PDB entry 1YIA | X-ray diffraction, 3.70 A resolution | chains B and C

# Chain B (and C)
Protein: tryptophanyl-tRNA synthetase
Source organism: Deinococcus radiodurans
Notes: EC 6.1.1.2; fragment: Enzyme; chain C of this document is another copy of the same molecule, construct and numbering; everything in this record applies to it too
UniProt: Q9RVD6 (SYW2_DEIRA); numbering as in UniProt (aligned over 1-351)
Amino-acid sequence (351 residues; each row starts with the number of its first residue):
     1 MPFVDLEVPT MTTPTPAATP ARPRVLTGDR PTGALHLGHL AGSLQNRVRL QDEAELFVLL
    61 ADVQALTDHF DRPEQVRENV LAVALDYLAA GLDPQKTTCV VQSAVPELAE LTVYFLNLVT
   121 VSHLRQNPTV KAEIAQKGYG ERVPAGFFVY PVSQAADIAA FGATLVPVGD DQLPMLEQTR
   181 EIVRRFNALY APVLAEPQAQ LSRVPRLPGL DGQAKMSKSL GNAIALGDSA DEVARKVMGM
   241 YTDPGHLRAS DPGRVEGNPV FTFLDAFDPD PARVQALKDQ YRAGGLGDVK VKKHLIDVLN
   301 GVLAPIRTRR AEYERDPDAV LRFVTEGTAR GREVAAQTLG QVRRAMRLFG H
Not modelled in the structure: 1-20
UniProt features mapped onto this chain:
  - motif: Pro31 to His39 ('HIGH' region), Lys215 to Ser219 ('KMSKS' region)
  - binding site (ATP): Lys218
Residues lining bound ligands: 5-hydroxy-L-tryptophan (HRP): Leu26, Thr27, Gly28, Asp29, Arg30, Ala61, Gln64, Gln154, Asp157, Ile158, Val166, Pro167, Gln172

# Interface between chain B and chain C
Contacting residue pairs - 62 pairs, chain B then chain C:
  Leu66(B) - Asn117(C)
  Thr67(B) - Asn117(C)
  Phe70(B) - Asn117(C)
  Phe70(B) - Arg185(C)
  Phe70(B) - Leu189(C)
  Phe70(B) - Tyr190(C)  hydrogen bond (backbone-side chain)
  Pro73(B) - Met346(C)
  Glu74(B) - Arg347(C)  salt bridge
  Arg77(B) - Arg347(C)  hydrogen bond (side chain-backbone)
  Arg77(B) - Leu348(C)  hydrogen bond (side chain-backbone)
  Arg77(B) - Phe349(C)
  Arg77(B) - Gly350(C)
  Arg77(B) - His351(C)  hydrogen bond (side chain-backbone)
  Val80(B) - Phe349(C)  hydrophobic
  Leu81(B) - Phe349(C)  hydrophobic
  Ala109(B) - Glu110(C)
  Ala109(B) - Val113(C)  hydrophobic
  Glu110(B) - Pro106(C)
  Glu110(B) - Ala109(C)
  Val113(B) - Ala109(C)  hydrophobic
  Val113(B) - Thr112(C)
  Leu116(B) - Ala145(C)  hydrogen bond (backbone-backbone)
  Leu116(B) - Gly146(C)  hydrogen bond (backbone-backbone)
  Asn117(B) - Leu66(C)
  Asn117(B) - Thr67(C)
  Asn117(B) - Phe70(C)
  Asn117(B) - Gly146(C)
  Val119(B) - Pro144(C)
  Val119(B) - Ala145(C)  hydrogen bond (backbone-backbone)
  Thr120(B) - Arg142(C)
  Thr120(B) - Val143(C)
  Val121(B) - Val143(C)  hydrogen bond (backbone-backbone)
  Val121(B) - Phe148(C)  hydrophobic
  Ser122(B) - Glu141(C)  hydrogen bond (side chain-backbone)
  Leu124(B) - Ala145(C)  hydrophobic
  Glu141(B) - Thr120(C)
  Glu141(B) - Val121(C)
  Glu141(B) - Ser122(C)  hydrogen bond (backbone-backbone)
  Arg142(B) - Thr120(C)  hydrogen bond (backbone-side chain)
  Val143(B) - Thr120(C)  hydrogen bond (backbone-side chain)
  Val143(B) - Val121(C)  hydrogen bond (backbone-backbone)
  Pro144(B) - Val119(C)
  Ala145(B) - Leu116(C)  hydrogen bond (backbone-backbone)
  Ala145(B) - Val119(C)  hydrogen bond (backbone-backbone)
  Ala145(B) - Leu124(C)  hydrophobic
  Gly146(B) - Leu116(C)  hydrogen bond (backbone-backbone)
  Gly146(B) - Asn117(C)
  Phe148(B) - Val121(C)  hydrophobic
  Arg185(B) - Phe70(C)
  Leu189(B) - Phe70(C)
  Leu189(B) - Asp71(C)
  Tyr190(B) - Phe70(C)  hydrogen bond (side chain-backbone)
  Tyr190(B) - Pro73(C)  hydrophobic
  Val324(B) - Phe349(C)  hydrophobic
  Met346(B) - Pro73(C)
  Arg347(B) - Pro73(C)
  Arg347(B) - Glu74(C)
  Arg347(B) - Arg77(C)
  Leu348(B) - Leu66(C)  hydrophobic
  Leu348(B) - Ser103(C)
  Phe349(B) - Val80(C)  hydrophobic
  Phe349(B) - Leu81(C)  hydrophobic
Other interface residues (no listed pair), chain B (44 interface residues in all): Asp62, Val63, Asp71, Val101, Ser103, Pro106, Tyr114, Leu118, Arg125, Phe147, Leu321
Other interface residues (no listed pair), chain C (47 interface residues in all): Asp62, Val63, Val101, Tyr114, Arg125, Phe147, Val149, Leu321, Val324

# In short
The interface between chain B and chain C involves 44 residues on one side and 47 on the other, with 17
hydrogen bonds and 1 salt bridge. Polar pairs include Glu74(B)-Arg347(C), Phe70(B)-Tyr190(C) and
Arg77(B)-Arg347(C). Chain B binds 5-hydroxy-L-tryptophan.
Chain B and chain C are both tryptophanyl-tRNA synthetase (Deinococcus radiodurans); the structure, Crystal
structure of tryptophanyl tRNA synthetase II from Deinococcus radiodurans in complex with 5-Hydroxy
tryptophan, was determined by X-ray diffraction together with 1YI8 from the same study.
